8WI7 - chains M and A of the 51 polymer chains in the assembly; structure by electron microscopy, 3.50 A resolution.

[Chain M]
Molecule: 50S ribosomal protein L13
Source organism: Mycolicibacterium smegmatis MC2 155
UniProt: A0QSP8 (RL13_MYCS2); residue numbers follow UniProt; this construct covers 1-147
Chain sequence (147 residues; row label = number of the first residue in the row):
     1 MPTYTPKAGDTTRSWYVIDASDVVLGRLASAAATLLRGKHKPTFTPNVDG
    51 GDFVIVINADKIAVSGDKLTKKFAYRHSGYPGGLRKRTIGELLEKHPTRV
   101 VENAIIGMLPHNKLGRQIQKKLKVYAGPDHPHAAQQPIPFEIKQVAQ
Not modelled in the structure: 1

[Chain A]
Molecule: 23S rRNA
Source organism: Mycolicibacterium smegmatis MC2 155
Sequence (3119 nucleotides; numbered 2 to 3120; the number before each row is that of its first residue):
     2 AAGUGUUUAAGGGCGCAUGGUGGAUGCCUUGGCACUGGGAGCCGAUGAAG
    52 GACGUAGGAGGCUGCGAUAAGCCUCGGGGAGCUGUCAACCGAGCGUUGAU
   102 CCGAGGAUGUCCGAAUGGGGAAACCCGGCACGAGUGAUGUCGUGUCACCA
   152 GGCGCUGAAUAUAUAGGCGUCUGGGGGGAACGCGGGGAAGUGAAACAUCU
   202 CAGUACCCGUAGGAAGAGAAAACAAAAUGUGAUUCCGUGAGUAGUGGCGA
   252 GCGAAAGCGGAGGAUGGCUAAACCGUAUGCAUGUGAUACCGGGUAGGGGU
   302 UGUGUGUGCGGGGUUGUGGGACCUAUCUUUCCGGCUCUACCUGGCUGGAG
   352 GGCAGUGAGAAAAUGUUGUGGUUAGCGGAAAUGGCUUGGGAUGGCCUGCC
   402 GUAGACGGUGAGAGCCCGGUACGUGAAAACCCGACGUCUGUCUUGAUGGU
   452 GUUCCCGAGUAGCAGCGGGCCCGUGGAAUCUGCUGUGAAUCUGCCGGGAC
   502 CACCCGGUAAGCCUGAAUACUUCCCAGUGACCGAUAGCGGAUUAGUACCG
   552 UGAGGGAAUGGUGAAAAGUACCCCGGGAGGGGAGUGAAAGAGUACCUGAA
   602 ACCGUGCGCUUACAAUCCGUCAGAGCCCUCGACGUGUCGUGGGGUGAUGG
   652 CGUGCCUUUUGAAGAAUGAGCCUGCGAGUCAGGGACAUGUCGCGAGGUUA
   702 ACCCGGGUGGGGUAGCCGCAGCGAAAGCGAGUCUGAAUAGGGCGUAUCCA
   752 CACAAGAGUGUGUGGUGUAGUGGUGUGUUCUGGACCCGAAGCGGAGUGAU
   802 CUACCCAUGGCCAGGGUGAAGCGCGGGUAAGACCGCGUGGAGGCCCGAAC
   852 CCACUUAGGUUGAAGACUGAGGGGAUGAGCUGUGGGUAGGGGUGAAAGGC
   902 CAAUCAAACUCCGUGAUAGCUGGUUCUCCCCGAAAUGCAUUUAGGUGCAG
   952 CGUCGCAUGUUUCUUGCCGGAGGUAGAGCUACUGGAUGGCCGAUGGGCCC
  1002 CACAGGGUUACUGACGUCAGCCAAACUCCGAAUGCCGGUAAGUCCAAGAG
  1052 UGCGGCAGUGAGACGGCGGGGGAUAAGCUCCGUGCGUCGAGAGGGAAACA
  1102 GCCCAGAUCGCCGGCUAAGGCCCCUAAGCGUGUGCUAAGUGGAAAAGGAU
  1152 GUGCAGUCGCGAAGACAACCAGGAGGUUGGCUUAGAAGCAGCCACCCUUG
  1202 AAAGAGUGCGUAAUAGCUCACUGGUCAAGUGAUUGUGCGCCGAUAAUGUA
  1252 GCGGGGCUCAAGCACACCGCCGAAGCCGCGGCAGCCAACGUGUUGGCUGG
  1302 GUAGGGGAGCGUCCUGCAUCCGGUGAAGCCGCCGAGUGAUCGAGUGGUGG
  1352 AGGGUGUGGGAGUGAGAAUGCAGGCAUGAGUAGCGAUUAGGCAAGUGAGA
  1402 ACCUUGCCCGCCGAAAGACCAAGGGUUCCUGGGCCAGGCCAGUCCGCCCA
  1452 GGGUGAGUCGGGACCUAAGGCGAGGCCGACAGGCGUAGUCGAUGGACAAC
  1502 GGGUUGAUAUUCCCGUACCCGUGUAUGUGCGUCCAUGAUGAAUCAGCGGU
  1552 ACUAACCAUCCAAAACCACCGUGACCGCACCUUUCGGGGUGUGGCGUUGG
  1602 UGGGGCUGCAUGGGACCUUCGUUGGUAGUAGUCAAGCGAUGGGGUGACGC
  1652 AGGAAGGUAGCCGUACCGGUCAGUGGUAAUACCGGGGUAAGCCUGUAGGG
  1702 AGUCAGAUAGGUAAAUCCGUCUGGCAUAUAUCCUGAGAGGUGAUGCAUAG
  1752 CCGAGUGAGGCGAAUUCGGUGAUCCUAUGCUGCCGAGAAAAGCCUCUAGC
  1802 GAGGACAUACACGGCCCGUACCCCAAACCAACACAGGUGGUCAGGUAGAG
  1852 AAUACUAAGGCGUACGAGUGAACUAUGGUUAAGGAACUCGGCAAAAUGCC
  1902 CCCGUAACUUCGGGAGAAGGGGGACCCACAUGGCGUGUAAGCCUUUACGG
  1952 CCCAAGCGUGAGUGGGUGGCACAAACCAGUGAGAAGCGACUGUUUACUAA
  2002 AAACACAGGUCCGUGCGAAGUCGCAAGACGAUGUAUACGGACUGACGCCU
  2052 GCCCGGUGCUGGAAGGUUAAGAGGACCCGUUAACUCCCUUUGGGGGUGAA
  2102 GCGGAGAAUUUAAGCCCCAGUAAACGGCGGUGGUAACUAUAACCAUCCUA
  2152 AGGUAGCGAAAUUCCUUGUCGGGUAAGUUCCGACCUGCACGAAUGGCGUA
  2202 ACGACUUCUCAACUGUCUCAACCAUAGACUCGGCGAAAUUGCACUACGAG
  2252 UAAAGAUGCUCGUUACGCGCGGCAGGACGAAAAGACCCCGGGACCUUCAC
  2302 UACAACUUGGUAUUGGUGCUCGAUACGGUUUGUGUAGGAUAGGUGGGAGA
  2352 CUGUGAAGCUCACACGCCAGUGUGGGUGGAGUCGUUGUUGAAAUACCACU
  2402 CUGAUCGUAUUGGGCCUCUAACCUCGGACCGUAUAUCCGGUUCAGGGACA
  2452 GUGCCUGGUGGGUAGUUUAACUGGGGCGGUUGCCUCCUAAAAUGUAACGG
  2502 AGGCGCCCAAAGGUUCCCUCAACCUGGACGGCAAUCAGGUGUUGAGUGUA
  2552 AGUGCACAAGGGAGCUUGACUGCGAGACGGACAUGUCGAGCAGGGACGAA
  2602 AGUCGGGACUAGUGAUCCGGCACCUCUGAGUGGAAGGGGUGUCGCUCAAC
  2652 GGAUAAAAGGUACCCCGGGGAUAACAGGCUGAUCUUCCCCAAGAGUCCAU
  2702 AUCGACGGGAUGGUUUGGCACCUCGAUGUCGGCUCGUCGCAUCCUGGGGC
  2752 UGGAGCAGGUCCCAAGGGUUGGGCUGUUCGCCCAUUAAAGCGGCACGCGA
  2802 GCUGGGUUUAGAACGUCGUGAGACAGUUCGGUCUCUAUCCGCCGCGCGCG
  2852 UCAGAAGCUUGAGGAAACCUGUCCCUAGUACGAGAGGACCGGGACGGACG
  2902 AACCUCUGGUAUACCAGUUGUCCCACCAGGGGCACGGCUGGAUAGCCACG
  2952 UUCGGACAGGAUAACCGCUGAAAGCAUCUAAGCGGGAAACCUCUUCCAAG
  3002 ACCAGGCUUCUCACCCUCUAGGAGGGAUAAGGCCCCCCGCAGACCACGGG
  3052 AUUGAUAGACCAGACCUGGAAGCCUAGUAAUAGGUGCAGGGAACUGGCAC
  3102 UAACCGGCCGAAAACUUAC
Not modelled in the structure: 1171-1220, 1564-1607

[How chain M and chain A interact]
Residue-residue contacts (93):
  Pro2(M) with C1113(A), base contact
  Thr3(M) with C1113(A), hydrogen bond to the base
  Pro6(M) with A625(A), sugar contact
  Lys7(M) with A625(A), salt bridge to the phosphate; G626(A), phosphate contact
  Trp15(M) with G4(A), sugar contact
  Asp22(M) with C1260(A), hydrogen bond to the base
  Val24(M) with C1258(A), phosphate contact; U1259(A), phosphate contact; C1260(A), base contact
  Leu25(M) with C1258(A), phosphate contact
  Gly26(M) with G1257(A), hydrogen bond to the phosphate; C1258(A), hydrogen bond to the phosphate; A1262(A), base contact
  Arg27(M) with C1130(A), hydrogen bond to the base; C1260(A), hydrogen bond to the sugar; A1262(A), base contact
  Ser30(M) with C1123(A), base contact; A1262(A), base contact
  Thr34(M) with C1124(A), sugar contact
  Arg37(M) with C1125(A), salt bridge to the phosphate
  Lys39(M) with C1125(A), salt bridge to the phosphate; A1127(A), salt bridge to the phosphate
  Asn47(M) with A623(A), base contact; G624(A), hydrogen bond to the sugar; A648(A), base contact; U649(A), hydrogen bond to the base; G650(A), sugar contact
  Phe53(M) with U5(A), phosphate contact
  Ser65(M) with U1259(A), hydrogen bond to the phosphate; C1260(A), phosphate contact
  Gly66(M) with U1259(A), base contact
  Asp67(M) with G1140(A), phosphate contact
  Lys68(M) with G1140(A), hydrogen bond to the base; C1258(A), salt bridge to the phosphate; U1259(A), salt bridge to the phosphate
  Lys71(M) with G1140(A), salt bridge to the phosphate
  Lys72(M) with G1257(A), salt bridge to the phosphate
  Tyr75(M) with U1250(A), sugar contact
  Arg76(M) with G2864(A), phosphate contact; G2865(A), salt bridge to the phosphate
  His77(M) with G1249(A), stacking on the base
  Ser78(M) with G2865(A), hydrogen bond to the phosphate; A2866(A), hydrogen bond to the phosphate
  Tyr80(M) with G2865(A), sugar contact; A2866(A), sugar contact
  Pro81(M) with U2738(A), phosphate contact; C2739(A), phosphate contact
  Gly82(M) with G1249(A), phosphate contact; C2739(A), phosphate contact
  Gly83(M) with A2866(A), phosphate contact
  Leu84(M) with G1249(A), sugar contact; U1250(A), base contact
  Arg85(M) with G2865(A), salt bridge to the phosphate; A2866(A), salt bridge to the phosphate
  Arg87(M) with G2864(A), salt bridge to the phosphate
  Arg99(M) with A2863(A), hydrogen bond to the sugar; G2864(A), salt bridge to the phosphate
  Glu102(M) with C3004(A), hydrogen bond to the base
  Ala104(M) with G1256(A), hydrogen bond to the sugar; G1257(A), phosphate contact
  Gly107(M) with G1255(A), hydrogen bond to the base; G1256(A), sugar contact
  Met108(M) with C1124(A), hydrogen bond to the sugar; C1125(A), sugar contact; G1256(A), base contact
  Pro110(M) with C1125(A), phosphate contact
  His111(M) with G2263(A), salt bridge to the phosphate
  Asn112(M) with G650(A), hydrogen bond to the phosphate; G651(A), phosphate contact
  Lys113(M) with A615(A), phosphate contact; A616(A), phosphate contact; U649(A), salt bridge to the phosphate; G650(A), hydrogen bond to the phosphate
  Leu114(M) with G650(A), phosphate contact
  Arg116(M) with A615(A), salt bridge to the phosphate; A616(A), salt bridge to the phosphate
  Lys120(M) with C3003(A), hydrogen bond to the phosphate; C3004(A), salt bridge to the phosphate
  His132(M) with A3(A), hydrogen bond to the sugar; G4(A), phosphate contact
  Ala134(M) with U3118(A), hydrogen bond to the sugar; A3119(A), sugar contact
  Gln135(M) with A3(A), hydrogen bond to the sugar; G4(A), sugar contact
  Gln136(M) with U3118(A), hydrogen bond to the sugar; A3119(A), sugar contact
  Ile142(M) with C1130(A), base contact
  Lys143(M) with C1130(A), base contact
  Gln144(M) with C1130(A), phosphate contact; G1131(A), hydrogen bond to the phosphate
  Gln147(M) with G1129(A), hydrogen bond to the base; G1131(A), sugar contact
Interface residues without a listed pair, chain M (64 interface residues in all): Thr5, Ala8, Val23, Ala33, Pro46, Ala63, His96, Asn103, Leu109, Lys123, Pro131
Interface residues without a listed pair, chain A (49 interface residues in all): A2, C614, U1126, A1251, U2264, C2992, U2993

[Overview]
Chain M and chain A form an interface of 64 and 49 residues respectively; the contacts include 26 hydrogen
bonds, 18 salt bridges and 1 aromatic stacking contact. Polar pairs include Thr3(M)-C1113(A),
Asp22(M)-C1260(A) and Arg27(M)-C1130(A).
Chain M is 50S ribosomal protein L13 and chain A is 23S rRNA, both from Mycolicibacterium smegmatis MC2 155;
the structure, Cryo- EM structure of Mycobacterium smegmatis 70S ribosome, bS1 and RafH, was determined by
electron microscopy together with 8WHX, 8WHY, 8WI8, 8WI9, 8WIB, 8WIC, 8WID and 8WIF from the same study.
